7PIB - chains b and 3 of the 56 polymer chains in the assembly; structure by electron microscopy, 4.70 A resolution (low resolution: residue-level contacts below are approximate; hydrogen-bond / salt-bridge calls are withheld).

Chain b:
Name: 50S ribosomal protein L3
From: Mycoplasma pneumoniae M129
UniProtKB: P75580 (RL3_MYCPN); numbering as in UniProt (aligned over 1-287)
Chain sequence (287 residues; numbered 1 to 287; the number before each row is that of its first residue):
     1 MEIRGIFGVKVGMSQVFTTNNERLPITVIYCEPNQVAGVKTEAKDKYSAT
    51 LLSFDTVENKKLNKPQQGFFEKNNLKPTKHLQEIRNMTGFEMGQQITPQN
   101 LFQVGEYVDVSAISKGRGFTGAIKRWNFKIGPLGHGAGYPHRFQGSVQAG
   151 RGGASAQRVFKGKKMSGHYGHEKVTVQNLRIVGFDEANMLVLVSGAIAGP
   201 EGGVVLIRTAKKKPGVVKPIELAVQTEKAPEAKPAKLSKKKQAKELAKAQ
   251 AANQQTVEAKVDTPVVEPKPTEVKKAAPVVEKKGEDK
Disordered / not traced: 230-287

Chain 3:
Molecule: 23S ribosomal RNA
From: Mycoplasma pneumoniae M129
Sequence (2907 nucleotides; row label = number of the first residue in the row):
     1 UACAAUAAGUUACUAAGGGCUUAUGGUGGAUGCCUUGGCACUAAUAGGCG
    51 AUGAAGGACGUGUUAACCUGCGAUAAGCUUCGGGUAGGUGGUAAGAACCU
   101 CAGAUCCGGAGAUUUCCGAAUGGAGCAAUCCGGUAGUUGGAAACAGCUAU
   151 CAUUAAUUGAUGAAUAAAUAGUCAAUUAAAGCAAUACGUGGUGAAGUGAA
   201 ACAUCUCAGUAGCCACAGGAAAAGAAAACGAAUGUGAUUCCGUGUGUAGU
   251 GGCGAGCGAAAGCGGAACAGGCCAAACUUAUCAUUAGAUAGGGGUUGUAG
   301 GGCUUGCAAUGUGGACUUGAAAACGAUAGAAGAAGCUGUUGGAAAGCAGC
   351 GCGCAAAAGGGUGAUAGCCCCGUAUUUGAAAUUGUUUUCAUACCUAGCGA
   401 GAUCCCUGAGUAGCUCGGAAAACGUUAUUUUGAGUGAAUCUGCCCAGACC
   451 AUUGGGUAAGCCUAAAUACUAAUUAGUGACCGAUAGCGAAACAGUACCGU
   501 GAGGGAAAGGUGAAAAGAACCCAGAGAUGGGAGUGAAAUAGAUUCUGAAA
   551 CCAUAUGCCUACAACGUGUCAGAGCACAUUAAUGUGUGAUGGCGUGCGUU
   601 UUGAAGUAUGAGCCGGCGAGUUAUGAUAGCAAGCGUUAGUUAACCAGGAG
   651 AUGGGGAGCUGUAGCGAAAGCGAGUUUUAAAAGAGCGUUUGUUUGUUAUU
   701 AUAGACCCGAAACGGGUUGAGCUAGUCAUGAGCAGGUUGAAGGUUGAGUA
   751 ACAUCAACUGGAGGACCGAACCGACUCUCGUUGAAACGAUAGCGGAUGAC
   801 UUGUGAUUAGGGGUGAAAUUCCAAUCGAAAUCCGUGAUAGCUGGUUCUCG
   851 UCGAAAUAGCUUUAAGGCUAGCGUGAGAUCACAAAUAAGUGGAGGUAAAG
   901 CUACUGAAUGUAUGAUGGCGCCACCUAGGCGUACUGAAUACAAUUAAACU
   951 CUGAAUGCCAUUUAUUUUAUUCUCGCAGUCAGACAGUGGGGGAUAAGCUU
  1001 CAUUGUCAAGAGGGGAAGAGCCCAGAUCAUUAAAUAAGGUCCCCAAAAUA
  1051 UACUAAGUGGAAAAGGAUGUGAAAGUGCUAAAACAGCAAGGAUGUUGGCU
  1101 UAGAAGCAGCCAUCGUUUAAAGAGUGCGUAACAGCUCACUUGUCGAGUGU
  1151 UUUUGCGCCGAAGAUGUAACGGGGCUAAGUAUAUUACCGAAUUUAUGGAU
  1201 AAGAUUUAUAUCUUGUGGUAGACGAGCGUUGUAUUGGAGUUGAAGUCAAA
  1251 GCGUGAGCAUUGGUGGAUCCAAUACAAGUGAGAAUGCCGGCAUGAGUAAC
  1301 GCUUGGGAGUGAGAAUCUCCCAAACCGAUUGACUAAGGUUUCCUGGACCA
  1351 GGGUCGUCCUUCCAGGGUUAGUCUGGACCUAAGCUGAGGCUGAAAAGCGU
  1401 AGGCGAUGGACAACAGGUUAAUAUUCCUGUACUUACAGUUAGACUGAUGG
  1451 AGUGACAAAGAAGGUUUUCCACCCCCAUAAUUGGAUUUGGGGAUAAAUCA
  1501 UAAGGUGGUACAAUAGGCAAAUCCGUUGUGCAUAACAUUGAGUGAUGAUG
  1551 UCGAGUGAAUGAGUGAUCAAGUAGCGAAGGUGGUAUUAAUCAUGCUUUCA
  1601 AGAAAAGCUUCUAGGGUUAAUCUAGCUGUAACCAGUACCGAGAACGAACA
  1651 CACGUAGUCAAGGAGAGGAUCCUAAGGUUAGCGAGUGAACUAUAGCCAAG
  1701 GAACUCUGCAAAUUAACCCCGUAAGUUAGCGAGAAGGGGUGCUUAUGUAA
  1751 AAGUAAGCCGCAGUGAAGAACGAGGGGGGACUGUUUAACUAAAACACAAC
  1801 UCUAUGCCAAACCGUAAGGUGAUGUAUAUGGGGUGACACCUGCCCAGUGC
  1851 UGGAAGGUUAAAGAAGGAGGUUAGCGCAAGCGAAGCUUUUAACUGAAGCC
  1901 CCAGUGAACGGCGGCCGUAACUAUAACGGUCCUAAGGUAGCGAAAUUCCU
  1951 AGUCGGGUAAAUUCCGUCCCGCUUGAAUGGUGUAACCAUCUCUUGACUGU
  2001 CUCGGCUAUAGACUCGGUGAAAUCCAGGUACGGGUGAAGACACCCGUUAG
  2051 GCGCAACGGGACGGAAAGACCCCGUGAAGCUUUACUGUAGCUUAAUAUUG
  2101 AUCAGGACAUUAUCAUGUAGAGAAUAGGUAGGAGCAAUCGAUGCAAGUUC
  2151 GCUAGGACUUGUUGAUGCGAAAGGUGGAAUACUACCCUUGGUUGUGUGCU
  2201 GUUCUAAUUGGUAACUGUUAUCCAGUUUCAAGACAGUGUUAGGUGGGCAG
  2251 UUUGACUGGGGCGGUCGCCUCCUAAAAGGUAACGGAGGCGUACAAAGGUA
  2301 CCUUCAGUACGGUUGGAAAUCGUAUGUAGAGUGUAAUGGUGUAAGGGUGC
  2351 UUGACUGUGAGACAUACAGGUCGAACAGGUGAGAAAUCAGGUCAUAGUGA
  2401 UCCGGUGGUCCAGUAUGGAAUGGCCAUCGCUCAACGGAUAAAAGCUACUC
  2451 CGGGGAUAACAGGCUGAUACUGCCCAAGAGUUCAUAUCGACGGCAGUGUU
  2501 UGGCACCUCGAUGUCGACUCAUCUCAUCCUCGAGCUGAAGCAGGUUCGAA
  2551 GGGUUCGGCUGUUCGCCGAUUAAAGAGAUACGUGAGUUGGGUUCAAACCG
  2601 UCGUGAGACAGGUUGGUCCCUAUCUAUUGUGCCCGUAGGAAGAUUGAAGA
  2651 GUGUUGCUUCUAGUACGAGAGGACCGAAGCGAGGACACCUCUUAUGCUCC
  2701 AGUUGUAGCGCCAGCUGCACCGCUGGGUAGUAACGUGUCUAUUAGAUAAA
  2751 CGCUGAAAGCAUCUAAGUGUGAAACUAUCUCAAAGAUUAAUCUUCCCAUU
  2801 UCGCAAGAAAGUAAGAGCCGUCAAAGACGAUGACGUUGAUAGGUUACAGG
  2851 UGUAAGCAUAGUGAUAUGUUGAGCUGAGUAAUACUAAUUGCUCGAGGACU
  2901 UAUUGGA
Disordered / not traced: 1-7, 923-927, 1560-1569, 2901-2907

How chain b and chain 3 interact:
Pairs across the interface - 148 pairs, chain b then chain 3:
  Met13(b) - C2688(3)
  Met13(b) - U2690(3)
  Ser14(b) - U2690(3)
  Gln15(b) - U2690(3)
  Arg23(b) - U2690(3)
  Arg23(b) - C2691(3)
  Pro25(b) - U2690(3)
  Pro25(b) - G2737(3)
  Tyr47(b) - U2644(3)
  Tyr47(b) - U2645(3)
  Lys60(b) - U2837(3)
  Lys61(b) - A2839(3)
  Asn63(b) - G2815(3)
  Lys64(b) - C2795(3)
  Lys64(b) - A2814(3)
  Lys64(b) - G2815(3)
  Pro65(b) - U2794(3)
  Pro65(b) - C2795(3)
  Pro65(b) - A2814(3)
  Pro65(b) - G2815(3)
  Gln66(b) - A2641(3)
  Gly68(b) - U2794(3)
  Phe69(b) - U2793(3)
  Phe69(b) - U2794(3)
  Lys72(b) - U2794(3)
  Lys79(b) - A2833(3)
  Lys79(b) - C2834(3)
  Leu81(b) - A2643(3)
  Glu83(b) - A2643(3)
  Glu83(b) - U2644(3)
  Arg85(b) - U2645(3)
  Lys115(b) - C2688(3)
  Lys115(b) - U2731(3)
  Lys115(b) - A2825(3)
  Gly116(b) - A2825(3)
  Gly116(b) - G2826(3)
  Arg117(b) - C2688(3)
  Arg117(b) - U2731(3)
  Arg117(b) - A2732(3)
  Arg117(b) - G2826(3)
  Gly118(b) - G2826(3)
  Gly118(b) - A2827(3)
  Phe119(b) - A1688(3)
  Phe119(b) - A1689(3)
  Phe119(b) - A2827(3)
  Gly121(b) - A1689(3)
  Lys124(b) - G2005(3)
  Arg125(b) - G2629(3)
  Arg125(b) - C2686(3)
  Trp126(b) - A2685(3)
  Asn127(b) - A2685(3)
  Phe128(b) - G2004(3)
  Phe128(b) - C2520(3)
  Phe128(b) - A2521(3)
  Lys129(b) - U2002(3)
  Lys129(b) - G2004(3)
  Lys129(b) - C2518(3)
  Lys129(b) - U2519(3)
  Ile130(b) - G2004(3)
  His135(b) - U1705(3)
  His135(b) - U1707(3)
  His135(b) - C1709(3)
  His135(b) - U2588(3)
  Gly136(b) - U778(3)
  Gly136(b) - U2588(3)
  Ala137(b) - U2587(3)
  Gly138(b) - C779(3)
  Gly138(b) - U2587(3)
  Tyr139(b) - U1691(3)
  Pro140(b) - G2586(3)
  His141(b) - U1691(3)
  His141(b) - A1692(3)
  Arg142(b) - C1690(3)
  Arg142(b) - U1691(3)
  Arg142(b) - G2005(3)
  Phe143(b) - G2586(3)
  Gln144(b) - C2057(3)
  Gln144(b) - C2520(3)
  Gly145(b) - U2519(3)
  Ser146(b) - G2059(3)
  Ser146(b) - U2519(3)
  Ser146(b) - C2520(3)
  Ser146(b) - U2583(3)
  Gln148(b) - G2059(3)
  Gln148(b) - G2582(3)
  Gln148(b) - U2583(3)
  Ala149(b) - U2579(3)
  Gly150(b) - U2579(3)
  Gly150(b) - A2580(3)
  Gly150(b) - G2582(3)
  Arg151(b) - G2060(3)
  Arg151(b) - A2580(3)
  Arg151(b) - U2583(3)
  Gly152(b) - G2039(3)
  Gly152(b) - A2580(3)
  Gly153(b) - U607(3)
  Gly153(b) - G2039(3)
  Ala154(b) - U1165(3)
  Ser155(b) - U1165(3)
  Ser155(b) - U2579(3)
  Ser155(b) - A2580(3)
  Ala156(b) - U1165(3)
  Ala156(b) - G2032(3)
  Gln157(b) - C2041(3)
  Arg158(b) - U1165(3)
  Arg158(b) - C2031(3)
  Arg158(b) - G2032(3)
  Arg158(b) - A2626(3)
  Val159(b) - G2059(3)
  Val159(b) - A2626(3)
  Val159(b) - U2627(3)
  Phe160(b) - U1165(3)
  Phe160(b) - U2627(3)
  Lys161(b) - U2627(3)
  Lys161(b) - U2628(3)
  Gly162(b) - U2627(3)
  Gly162(b) - U2628(3)
  Lys163(b) - A2521(3)
  Lys163(b) - U2628(3)
  Met165(b) - U2628(3)
  Ser166(b) - U2628(3)
  His168(b) - G2629(3)
  His168(b) - G2826(3)
  Tyr169(b) - A2687(3)
  Glu172(b) - C2781(3)
  Lys173(b) - C2781(3)
  Lys173(b) - A2782(3)
  Val174(b) - C2686(3)
  Thr175(b) - U2780(3)
  Gln177(b) - U2738(3)
  Gln177(b) - C2779(3)
  Gln177(b) - U2780(3)
  Asn178(b) - U2738(3)
  Asn178(b) - C2739(3)
  Leu179(b) - G2737(3)
  Ala196(b) - C2688(3)
  Ile197(b) - A2687(3)
  Ile197(b) - C2688(3)
  Ala198(b) - A2687(3)
  Ala198(b) - C2688(3)
  Gly199(b) - C2688(3)
  Pro200(b) - A2824(3)
  Lys211(b) - C2779(3)
  Lys211(b) - U2780(3)
  Lys212(b) - C2739(3)
  Lys212(b) - U2740(3)
  Lys212(b) - A2741(3)
  Lys212(b) - C2779(3)
Other interface residues (no listed pair), chain b (94 interface residues in all): Lys10, Glu71, Gln82, Ser114, Thr120, Ile123, Gly131, Pro132, Leu133, Lys164, Gly167, His171, Val176, Gly195, Glu201, Gly202
Other interface residues (no listed pair), chain 3 (90 interface residues in all): G780, C1704, U2000, C2001, C2006, G2033, A2040, A2056, U2512, U2514, U2522, G2584, G2646, C2689, G2730, U2736, A2816, U2831, G2838

Overview:
94 residues of chain b and 90 residues of chain 3 are in contact.
Here chain b is 50S ribosomal protein L3 and chain 3 is 23S ribosomal RNA, both from Mycoplasma pneumoniae
M129. Entry 7PIB (70S ribosome with EF-G, A/P- and P/E-site tRNAs in spectinomycin-treated Mycoplasma
pneumoniae cells) was determined by electron microscopy together with 7OOC, 7OOD, 7P6Z, 7PAH, 7PAI, 7PAJ and
23 further entries from the same study.
